PDB entry 4GO0 | X-ray diffraction, 3.38 A resolution | chains B and C of the 4 polymer chains in the assembly

# Chain B (and C)
Name: Cytosolic 10-formyltetrahydrofolate dehydrogenase
From: Rattus norvegicus
Notes: EC 1.5.1.6; fragment: C-terminal domain, residues 397-902; chain C of this document is another copy of the same molecule, construct and numbering; everything in this record applies to it too
UniProtKB: P28037 (AL1L1_RAT); numbering as in UniProt (aligned over 397-902)
Chain sequence (517 residues; row label = number of the first residue in the row):
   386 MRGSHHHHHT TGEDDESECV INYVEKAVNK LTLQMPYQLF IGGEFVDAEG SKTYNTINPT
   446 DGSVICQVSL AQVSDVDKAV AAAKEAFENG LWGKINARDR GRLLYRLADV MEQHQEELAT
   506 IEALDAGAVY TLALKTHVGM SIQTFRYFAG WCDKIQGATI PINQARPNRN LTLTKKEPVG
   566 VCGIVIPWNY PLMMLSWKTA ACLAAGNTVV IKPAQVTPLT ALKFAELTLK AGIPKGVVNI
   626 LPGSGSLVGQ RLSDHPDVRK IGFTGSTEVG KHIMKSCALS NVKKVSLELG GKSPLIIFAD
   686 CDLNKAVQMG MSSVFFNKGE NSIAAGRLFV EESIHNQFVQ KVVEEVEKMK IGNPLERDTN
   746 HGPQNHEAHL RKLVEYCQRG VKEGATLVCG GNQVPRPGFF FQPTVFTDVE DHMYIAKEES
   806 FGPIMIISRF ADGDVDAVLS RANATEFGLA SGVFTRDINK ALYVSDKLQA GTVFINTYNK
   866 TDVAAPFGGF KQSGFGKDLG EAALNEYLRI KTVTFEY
Not modelled in the structure: 386-404
Construct notes: expression tag (386-396); engineered mutation Ser707 (Cys in P28037)
Ligand contacts: NADPH (NDP; NADPH dihydro-nicotinamide-adenine-dinucleotide phosphate): Val570, Ile571, Pro572, Trp573, Asn574, Met579, Lys597, Pro598, Ala599, Gln600, Gly628, Ser629, Gly630, Ser631, Gly634, Gln635, Ser638, Phe648, Thr649, Gly650, Ser651, Val654, His657, Ile658, Glu673, Leu674, Gly675, Gly676, Ser707, Glu804, Phe806, Leu834, Phe872
What the authors report for this chain:
  - mutagenesis - C707S: unchanged binding to NADPH
  - binding site for NADPH: Ser707
  - catalytic residues: Glu673 (citing earlier work)
  - mutagenesis - C707S: abolished catalytic activity

# How chain B and chain C interact
Contacting residue pairs (42):
  Lys479(B) - Arg551(C)
  Asn481(B) - Asn548(C)
  Asn481(B) - Gln549(C)  hydrogen bond (side chain-backbone)
  Ala482(B) - Pro546(C)  hydrophobic
  Arg483(B) - Asn548(C)  hydrogen bond
  Asp538(B) - Pro546(C)
  Ile540(B) - Pro546(C)
  Gln541(B) - Ala543(C)
  Gln541(B) - Thr544(C)
  Gln541(B) - Ile545(C)
  Gly542(B) - Gly542(C)
  Gly542(B) - Ala543(C)
  Gly542(B) - Thr544(C)  hydrogen bond (backbone-backbone)
  Ala543(B) - Gln541(C)
  Ala543(B) - Gly542(C)
  Ala543(B) - Ala543(C)  hydrophobic
  Ala543(B) - Thr544(C)
  Thr544(B) - Gln541(C)
  Thr544(B) - Gly542(C)  hydrogen bond (backbone-backbone)
  Thr544(B) - Ala543(C)
  Thr544(B) - Thr559(C)  hydrogen bond (side chain-backbone)
  Ile545(B) - Gln541(C)
  Pro546(B) - Ala482(C)  hydrophobic
  Pro546(B) - Asp538(C)
  Pro546(B) - Ile540(C)
  Asn548(B) - Asn481(C)  hydrogen bond
  Asn548(B) - Arg483(C)  hydrogen bond
  Gln549(B) - Asn481(C)  hydrogen bond (backbone-side chain)
  Leu556(B) - Lys560(C)
  Leu558(B) - Thr544(C)
  Leu558(B) - Leu558(C)  hydrophobic
  Thr559(B) - Thr544(C)  hydrogen bond (backbone-side chain)
  Arg841(B) - Arg841(C)
  Arg841(B) - Asp842(C)
  Arg841(B) - Ile843(C)  hydrogen bond (backbone-backbone)
  Asp842(B) - Arg841(C)
  Ile843(B) - Arg841(C)  hydrogen bond (backbone-backbone)
  Ile843(B) - Ile843(C)  hydrophobic
  Ile843(B) - Ala846(C)  hydrophobic
  Ile843(B) - Asn861(C)
  Asn861(B) - Ile843(C)
  Tyr902(B) - Lys560(C)
Other interface residues (no listed pair), chain B (26 interface residues in all): Lys560, Thr840, Ala846, Ile860
Other interface residues (no listed pair), chain C (28 interface residues in all): Cys537, Lys539, Ile547, Leu556, Thr840, Asn844

# In short
The interface between chain B and chain C involves 26 residues on one side and 28 on the other, with 11
hydrogen bonds. Among the polar pairs are Asn481(B)-Gln549(C), Arg483(B)-Asn548(C) and Thr544(B)-Thr559(C).
Ligands of chain B: NADPH. The paper reports the catalytic residue Glu673(B); C707S of chain B abolishes
catalytic activity.
Both chains are Cytosolic 10-formyltetrahydrofolate dehydrogenase (Rattus norvegicus). Entry 4GO0 (Crystal
structure of the c707s mutant of c-terminal domain of 10'formyltetrahydrofolate dehydrogenase in complex with
NADPH) was determined by X-ray diffraction, deposited together with 4GNZ and 4GO2.
